Entry 8VWJ (electron microscopy, 4.78 A resolution (low resolution: residue-level contacts below are approximate; hydrogen-bond / salt-bridge calls are withheld)); this record covers chains S and T of the 36 polymer chains in the assembly.

# Chain S
Protein: Occlusion-derived virus envelope protein E27
Source organism: Autographa californica multiple nucleopolyhedrovirus
UniProtKB: P41702 (E27_NPVAC); residue numbers follow UniProt; this construct covers 1-290
Chain sequence (290 residues; row label = number of the first residue in the row):
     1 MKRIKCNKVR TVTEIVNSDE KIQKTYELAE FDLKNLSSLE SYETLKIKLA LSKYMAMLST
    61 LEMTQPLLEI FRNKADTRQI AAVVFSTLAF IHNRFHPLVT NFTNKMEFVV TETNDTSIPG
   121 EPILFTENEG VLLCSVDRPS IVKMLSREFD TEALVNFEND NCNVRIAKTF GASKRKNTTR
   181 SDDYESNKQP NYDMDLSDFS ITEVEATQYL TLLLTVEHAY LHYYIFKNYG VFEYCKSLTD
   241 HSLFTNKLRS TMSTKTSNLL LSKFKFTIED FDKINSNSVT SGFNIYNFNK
Disordered / not traced: 1-7, 155-197, 274-290

# Chain T
Protein: Protein C42
Source organism: Autographa californica multiple nucleopolyhedrovirus
UniProtKB: P25695 (C42_NPVAC); residue numbers follow UniProt; this construct covers 1-361
Chain sequence (361 residues; row label = number of the first residue in the row):
     1 MSAIALYLEI NKLRLKIDEP MQLAIWPQLF PLLCDEHQSV QLNTDVLINF MMHVARKSQN
    61 TILNNNAAIA SQYAAGNADV VAAPASAQPT PRPVINLFAR ANAAAPAQPS EELINMRRYR
   121 NAARKLIHHY SLNSTSSTEY KISDVVMTMI FLLRSEKYHS LFKLLETTFD DYTCRPQMTQ
   181 VQTDTLLDAV RSLLEMPSTT IDLTTVDIMR SSFARCFNSP IMRYAKIVLL QNVALQRDKR
   241 TTLEELLIER GEKIQMLQPQ QYINSGTEIP FCDDAEFLNR LLKHIDPYPL SRMYYNAANT
   301 MFYTTMENYA VSNCKFNIED YNNIFKVMEN IRKHSNKNSN DQDELNIYLG VQSSNAKRKK
   361 Y
Disordered / not traced: 1-113, 336-361
Curated features (UniProtKB/Swiss-Prot):
  - region: Leu32 to Glu36 (LXCXE motif)
  - motif: Lys357 to Lys360 (Nuclear localization signal)

# Chain S / chain T interface
Contacting residue pairs (87):
  Ile47(S) with Tyr294(T)
  Lys48(S) with Leu290(T)
  Ala56(S) with Leu278(T)
  Met57(S) with Pro270(T); Phe271(T); Cys272(T)
  Thr60(S) with Phe271(T)
  Arg72(S) with Ser198(T)
  Thr77(S) with Gln261(T)
  Arg78(S) with Gln261(T); Ile263(T); Ser265(T)
  Asn101(S) with Ile269(T)
  Lys105(S) with Tyr262(T)
  Met106(S) with Tyr262(T)
  Glu107(S) with Gln258(T); Pro259(T); Gln260(T); Gln261(T); Tyr262(T)
  Phe108(S) with Pro259(T); Gln260(T); Gln261(T)
  Val109(S) with Pro259(T); Gln260(T)
  Val110(S) with Gln260(T)
  Thr113(S) with Lys253(T)
  Asp115(S) with Lys253(T)
  Thr116(S) with Lys253(T)
  Ser117(S) with Val311(T)
  Ile118(S) with Asn308(T)
  Pro119(S) with Asn308(T); Tyr309(T)
  Gly120(S) with Asn308(T)
  Leu133(S) with Pro259(T)
  Ser135(S) with Ile254(T)
  Met144(S) with Met301(T); Phe302(T); Thr305(T); Glu307(T)
  Ser146(S) with Asn133(T)
  Arg147(S) with Leu132(T); Asn133(T); Ser198(T); Thr199(T)
  Glu148(S) with Ala297(T)
  Phe149(S) with His128(T); Met196(T)
  Asp150(S) with Met293(T); Asn296(T)
  Thr151(S) with Thr135(T); Asn296(T)
  Glu152(S) with Pro289(T); Arg292(T); Met293(T); Asn296(T)
  Leu154(S) with Arg292(T)
  Phe199(S) with Arg280(T)
  Ile201(S) with Tyr288(T)
  Thr202(S) with Tyr288(T)
  Glu203(S) with Tyr288(T); Pro289(T); Met293(T)
  Thr207(S) with Ala297(T)
  Leu210(S) with Tyr294(T)
  Thr211(S) with Ala297(T)
  Leu214(S) with Ala298(T)
  Thr215(S) with Phe302(T)
  Asp240(S) with Asp320(T)
  His241(S) with Asp320(T)
  Ser242(S) with Asp320(T)
  Thr245(S) with Lys326(T); Val327(T); Asn330(T)
  Met252(S) with His334(T)
  Thr256(S) with Ile331(T)
  Ser257(S) with Ile331(T)
  Leu259(S) with Met328(T)
  Leu261(S) with Ser291(T); Tyr294(T)
  Ser262(S) with Arg332(T)
  Phe264(S) with Ile324(T)
  Phe266(S) with Leu229(T)
  Thr267(S) with Leu229(T)
  Asp270(S) with Leu229(T); Ile318(T)
  Phe271(S) with Ile318(T)
Interface residues without a listed pair, chain S (65 interface residues in all): Thr44, Leu61, Glu62, Asn114, Lys143, Asn258, Leu260, Glu269
Interface residues without a listed pair, chain T (59 interface residues in all): Leu246, Asn264, Gly266, Glu268, Asp273, Leu281, Leu282, His284, Glu319

# Summary
The interface between chain S and chain T involves 65 residues on one side and 59 on the other.
Chain S is Occlusion-derived virus envelope protein E27 and chain T is Protein C42, both from Autographa
californica multiple nucleopolyhedrovirus; the structure, The base complex of the AcMNPV baculovirus
nucleocapsid (Class 2, localised reconstruction), was determined by electron microscopy, deposited together
with 8VWH.
